6Z45 - chains A and B; structure by X-ray diffraction, 3.37 A resolution.

[Chain A]
Protein: Cyclin-dependent kinase 9
From: Homo sapiens
Notes: EC 2.7.11.22, 2.7.11.23
UniProtKB: P50750 (CDK9_HUMAN); residue numbers follow UniProt; this construct covers 1-330
Chain sequence (330 residues; each row starts with the number of its first residue):
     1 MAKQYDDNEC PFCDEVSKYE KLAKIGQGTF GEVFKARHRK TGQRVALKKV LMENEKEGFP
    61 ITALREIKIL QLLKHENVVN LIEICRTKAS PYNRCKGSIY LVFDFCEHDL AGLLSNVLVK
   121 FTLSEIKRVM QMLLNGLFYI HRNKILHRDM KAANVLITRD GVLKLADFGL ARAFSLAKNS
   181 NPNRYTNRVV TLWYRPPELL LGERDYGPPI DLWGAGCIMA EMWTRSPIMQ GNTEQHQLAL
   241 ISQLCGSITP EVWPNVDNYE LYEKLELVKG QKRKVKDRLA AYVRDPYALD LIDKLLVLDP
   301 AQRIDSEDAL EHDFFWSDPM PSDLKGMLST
Disordered / not traced: 1-4, 89-94, 177-180, 329-330
Construct notes: conflict Asp7 (Ser in P50750), Asn8 (Val in P50750), Arg44 (Lys in P50750), Phe138 (Tyr in P50750), Asn181 (Gln in P50750), Ala280 (Lys in P50750), Glu307 (Asp in P50750), Glu311 (Asn in P50750)
Modified positions: Thr186 (phosphothreonine; TPO)
Curated features (UniProtKB/Swiss-Prot):
  - region: Ala166 to Thr191 (T-loop)
  - active site: Asp149 (Proton acceptor)
  - binding site (ATP): Ile25 to Val33, Lys48, Asp104 to Cys106, Asp167
  - modified residue: Lys48 (N6-acetyllysine), Ser175 (Phosphoserine), Thr186 (Phosphothreonine)
  - natural variant: Arg225 (R225C: Found in patients with global developmental delay and epilepsy with history of choanal atresia; uncertain significance)
  - mutagenesis: Lys48 (K48Q: Mimics acetylation; leading to impaired protein kinase activity; K48R: Decreased acetylation; leading to enhanced protein kinase activity), Asp167 (D167N: Abrogates kinase activity), Ser175 (S175A: Constitutive kinase activity; S175D: Mimics phosphorylation, constitutive loss of kinase activity), Thr186 (T186A: Abrogates autophosphorylation; no effect on kinase activity, but impaired CTD phosphorylation; T186D: Mimics autophosphorylation ...)
Small-molecule neighbours: Q6E ((1S,3R)-3-acetamido-N-[5-chloranyl-4-(5,5-dimethyl-4,6-dihydropyrrolo[1,2-b]pyrazol-3-yl)pyridin-2-yl]cyclohexane-1-carboxamide): Ala23, Ile25, Val33, Lys35, Ala46, Lys48, Val79, Phe103, Asp104, Phe105, Cys106, Glu107, His108, Asp109, Ala153, Asn154, Leu156, Ala166, Asp167

[Chain B]
Protein: Cyclin-T1
From: Homo sapiens
UniProtKB: O60563 (CCNT1_HUMAN); residues 2-259 here = UniProt positions 2-259
Chain sequence (258 residues; each row starts with the number of its first residue):
     2 EGERKNNNKR WYFTREQLEN SPSRAFGVDP DKELSYRQQA ANLLQDMGQR LNVSQLTINT
    62 AIVYMHRFYM IQSFTRFPGN SVAPAALFLA AKVEGQPKKL EHVIRVAHTC LHPQESLPDT
   122 RSEAYLQQVQ DLVILESIIL QTLGFELTID HPHTHVVKCT QLVRASKDLA QTSYFMATNS
   182 LHLTTFSLQY TPPVVACVCI HLACKWSNWE IPVSTDGKHW WEYVDATVTL ELLDELTHEL
   242 LQILEKTPNR LKRIWNWR
Disordered / not traced: 2-7
Construct notes: conflict Ala26 (Arg in O60563), Arg77 (Gln in O60563), Gly96 (Glu in O60563), Arg106 (Lys in O60563), Leu241 (Phe in O60563)
Curated features (UniProtKB/Swiss-Prot):
  - motif: Lys253 to Arg259 (Nuclear localization signal, and interaction with Tat-TAR RNA)
  - modified residue: Ser117 (Phosphoserine)

[Chain A / chain B interface]
Contacting residue pairs (38):
  Tyr5(A) - Arg77(B)  hydrogen bond (backbone-side chain)
  Tyr5(A) - Ile139(B)
  Asp7(A) - Arg77(B)  salt bridge
  Asn8(A) - Gln73(B)
  Asn8(A) - Arg77(B)  hydrogen bond
  Asn8(A) - Phe78(B)
  Glu9(A) - Ile72(B)
  Glu9(A) - Gln73(B)  hydrogen bond (backbone-side chain)
  Cys10(A) - Gln142(B)  hydrogen bond (side chain-backbone)
  Pro11(A) - Ile72(B)
  Phe12(A) - Arg11(B)
  Phe12(A) - Trp12(B)  hydrophobic
  Phe12(A) - Ile72(B)  hydrophobic
  Phe12(A) - Thr143(B)
  Phe12(A) - Gly145(B)
  Cys13(A) - Gln142(B)
  Lys56(A) - Leu101(B)
  Glu57(A) - Phe89(B)
  Glu57(A) - Lys93(B)  hydrogen bond (backbone-side chain)
  Glu57(A) - Lys100(B)
  Glu57(A) - Leu101(B)  hydrogen bond (side chain-backbone)
  Gly58(A) - Lys93(B)
  Gly58(A) - Glu137(B)
  Phe59(A) - Lys93(B)  hydrogen bond (backbone-side chain)
  Phe59(A) - Glu137(B)  hydrogen bond (backbone-side chain)
  Phe59(A) - Leu141(B)  hydrophobic
  Phe59(A) - Phe146(B)  hydrophobic
  Ile61(A) - Lys93(B)
  Ile61(A) - Pro98(B)  hydrophobic
  Leu64(A) - Leu90(B)  hydrophobic
  Leu64(A) - Lys93(B)
  Leu64(A) - Leu141(B)  hydrophobic
  Leu64(A) - Leu148(B)  hydrophobic
  Gln71(A) - Phe146(B)
  Gln71(A) - Thr149(B)
  Ile84(A) - Phe146(B)  hydrophobic
  Arg86(A) - Gln142(B)
  Ile99(A) - Gln142(B)
Also at the interface, not in a pair above, chain A (19 interface residues in all): Ile67
Also at the interface, not in a pair above, chain B (26 interface residues in all): Val94, Lys99, Glu102, Val134, Glu147

[Overview]
19 residues of chain A and 26 residues of chain B are in contact; the contacts include 8 hydrogen bonds and 1
salt bridge. Among the polar pairs are Asp7(A)-Arg77(B), Tyr5(A)-Arg77(B) and Asn8(A)-Arg77(B). Bound to chain
A: compound Q6E.
Here chain A is Cyclin-dependent kinase 9 and chain B is Cyclin-T1, both from Homo sapiens. Entry 6Z45
(CDK9-Cyclin-T1 complex bound by compound 24) was determined by X-ray diffraction.
